Entry 5EMP (X-ray diffraction, 2.30 A resolution); this record covers chains A and B of the 4 polymer chains in the assembly.

[Chain A (and B)]
Protein: Glucocorticoid receptor
Source organism: Homo sapiens
Notes: chain B of this document is another copy of the same molecule, construct and numbering; everything in this record applies to it too
UniProtKB: P04150 (GCR_HUMAN); residues 430-519 here correspond to UniProt positions 411-500 (UniProt number = residue number - 19)
Amino-acid sequence (94 residues; each row starts with the number of its first residue):
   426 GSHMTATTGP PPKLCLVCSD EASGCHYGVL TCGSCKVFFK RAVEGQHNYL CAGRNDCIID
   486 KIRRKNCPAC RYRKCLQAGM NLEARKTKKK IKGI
Not modelled in the structure: 426-437, 509-519 (chain B: 426-437, 510-519)
Construct notes: expression tag (426-429)
Bound ions: Zn2+ site 1: C440, C443, C457, C460; Zn2+ site 2: C476, C482, C492, C495

[Interface between chain A and chain B]
Residue-residue contacts (19; chain A residue first):
  L475(A) with R488(B); N491(B), hydrogen bond (backbone-side chain)
  C476(A) with R488(B)
  A477(A) with C482(B); I483(B), hydrogen bond (backbone-backbone); R488(B); N491(B)
  R479(A) with R479(B); D481(B), salt bridge
  D481(A) with R479(B), salt bridge
  C482(A) with A477(B)
  I483(A) with A477(B), hydrogen bond (backbone-backbone)
  I487(A) with L475(B), hydrophobic
  R488(A) with L475(B); C476(B), hydrogen bond (side chain-backbone); A477(B)
  N491(A) with L475(B), hydrogen bond (side chain-backbone); A477(B); N491(B)
Other interface residues (no listed pair), chain B (10 interface residues in all): I487

[Overview]
Chain A and chain B each contribute 10 residues to their interface, with 5 hydrogen bonds and 2 salt bridges.
Among the polar pairs are R479(A)-D481(B), L475(A)-N491(B) and R488(A)-C476(B). The Zn2+ site 1 is built by
C440(A), C443(A), C457(A) and C460(A).
Both chains are Glucocorticoid receptor (Homo sapiens). Entry 5EMP (Transcription factor GRDBD and mmGRE
complex) was determined by X-ray diffraction.
